PDB entry 5NXH | X-ray diffraction, 2.89 A resolution | chains A and C of the 3 polymer chains in the assembly

== Chain A (and C) ==
Molecule: Long-tail fiber proximal subunit
Organism: Enterobacteria phage T4
Notes: chain C of this document is another copy of the same molecule, construct and numbering; everything in this record applies to it too
UniProtKB: P18771 (FIBP_BPT4); numbering as in UniProt (aligned over 726-1289)
Amino-acid sequence (564 residues; row label = number of the first residue in the row):
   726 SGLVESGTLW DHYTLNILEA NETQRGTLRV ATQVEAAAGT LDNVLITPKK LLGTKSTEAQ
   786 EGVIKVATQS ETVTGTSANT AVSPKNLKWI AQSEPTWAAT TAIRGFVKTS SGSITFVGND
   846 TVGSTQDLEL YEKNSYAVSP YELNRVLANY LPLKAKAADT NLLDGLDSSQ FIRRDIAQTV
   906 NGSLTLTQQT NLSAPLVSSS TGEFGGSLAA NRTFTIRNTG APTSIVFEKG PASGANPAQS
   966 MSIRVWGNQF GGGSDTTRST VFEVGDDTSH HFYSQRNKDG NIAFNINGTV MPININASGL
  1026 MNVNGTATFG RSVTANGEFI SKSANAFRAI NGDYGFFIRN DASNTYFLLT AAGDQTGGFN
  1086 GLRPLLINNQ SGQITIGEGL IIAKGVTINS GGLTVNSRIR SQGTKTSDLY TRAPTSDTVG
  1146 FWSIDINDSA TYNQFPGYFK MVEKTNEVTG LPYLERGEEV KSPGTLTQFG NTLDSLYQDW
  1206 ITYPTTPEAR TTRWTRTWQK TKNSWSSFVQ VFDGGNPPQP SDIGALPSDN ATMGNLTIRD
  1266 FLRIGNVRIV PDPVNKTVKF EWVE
Unresolved in the structure: 726-743

== Chain A / chain C interface ==
Residue-residue contacts (629; chain A residue first):
  Ala-745(A) / Leu-753(C)
  Asn-746(A) / Arg-754(C)
  Asn-746(A) / Val-755(C)  hydrogen bond (backbone-backbone)
  Glu-747(A) / Arg-754(C)
  Glu-747(A) / Val-755(C)
  Glu-747(A) / Ala-756(C)
  Glu-747(A) / Thr-757(C)
  Glu-747(A) / Lys-775(C)  salt bridge
  Thr-748(A) / Arg-754(C)
  Gln-749(A) / Arg-754(C)
  Arg-750(A) / Glu-744(C)
  Arg-750(A) / Thr-752(C)
  Arg-750(A) / Leu-753(C)
  Arg-750(A) / Arg-754(C)
  Gly-751(A) / Thr-752(C)  hydrogen bond (backbone-side chain)
  Gly-751(A) / Leu-753(C)  hydrogen bond (backbone-backbone)
  Thr-752(A) / Thr-752(C)
  Leu-753(A) / Leu-770(C)  hydrophobic
  Glu-760(A) / Pro-773(C)
  Ala-761(A) / Pro-773(C)  hydrophobic
  Ala-762(A) / Leu-777(C)
  Ala-763(A) / Leu-777(C)
  Gly-764(A) / Pro-773(C)
  Gly-764(A) / Lys-774(C)
  Gly-764(A) / Leu-777(C)
  Thr-765(A) / Lys-774(C)
  Leu-766(A) / Thr-772(C)
  Leu-766(A) / Pro-773(C)
  Leu-766(A) / Lys-774(C)  hydrogen bond (backbone-backbone)
  Asp-767(A) / Thr-772(C)  hydrogen bond (backbone-side chain)
  Asp-767(A) / Lys-774(C)
  Asp-767(A) / Lys-775(C)
  Asn-768(A) / Thr-772(C)
  Val-769(A) / Thr-772(C)  hydrogen bond (backbone-side chain)
  Val-769(A) / Pro-773(C)
  Leu-770(A) / Leu-770(C)  hydrophobic
  Ile-771(A) / Ile-771(C)  hydrogen bond (backbone-backbone)
  Ile-771(A) / Thr-772(C)
  Ile-771(A) / Pro-773(C)
  Ile-771(A) / Leu-776(C)  hydrophobic
  Leu-776(A) / Leu-776(C)  hydrophobic
  Ser-781(A) / Ile-789(C)  hydrogen bond (side chain-backbone)
  Ser-781(A) / Lys-790(C)
  Ser-781(A) / Val-791(C)  hydrogen bond (side chain-backbone)
  Thr-782(A) / Lys-790(C)
  Thr-782(A) / Val-791(C)  hydrogen bond (backbone-backbone)
  Glu-783(A) / Lys-790(C)  hydrogen bond (backbone-side chain)
  Glu-783(A) / Val-791(C)
  Glu-783(A) / Thr-793(C)
  Ala-784(A) / Lys-790(C)
  Gln-785(A) / Lys-790(C)
  Glu-786(A) / Leu-777(C)
  Glu-786(A) / Lys-780(C)  salt bridge
  Glu-786(A) / Val-788(C)
  Glu-786(A) / Ile-789(C)
  Glu-786(A) / Lys-790(C)
  Gly-787(A) / Val-788(C)
  Gly-787(A) / Ile-789(C)  hydrogen bond (backbone-backbone)
  Ala-792(A) / Pro-809(C)  hydrophobic
  Glu-796(A) / Pro-809(C)
  Thr-797(A) / Pro-809(C)
  Thr-799(A) / Lys-813(C)
  Gly-800(A) / Pro-809(C)
  Gly-800(A) / Lys-810(C)
  Gly-800(A) / Lys-813(C)
  Ser-802(A) / Ser-808(C)
  Ser-802(A) / Pro-809(C)
  Ser-802(A) / Lys-810(C)  hydrogen bond (backbone-backbone)
  Ala-803(A) / Val-791(C)
  Ala-803(A) / Lys-810(C)
  Thr-805(A) / Ser-808(C)
  Thr-805(A) / Pro-809(C)
  Ala-806(A) / Val-807(C)
  Val-807(A) / Val-807(C)  hydrogen bond (backbone-backbone)
  Val-807(A) / Ser-808(C)
  Val-807(A) / Pro-809(C)
  Leu-812(A) / Leu-812(C)  hydrophobic
  Trp-822(A) / Leu-812(C)
  Trp-822(A) / Lys-813(C)
  Trp-822(A) / Ala-816(C)  hydrophobic
  Trp-822(A) / Gln-817(C)
  Ala-824(A) / Val-832(C)
  Ala-824(A) / Thr-834(C)
  Thr-825(A) / Lys-833(C)
  Thr-825(A) / Thr-834(C)  hydrogen bond (backbone-backbone)
  Thr-826(A) / Lys-833(C)
  Thr-826(A) / Thr-834(C)  hydrogen bond (backbone-side chain)
  Thr-826(A) / Ser-835(C)
  Ala-827(A) / Lys-833(C)
  Ile-828(A) / Gln-817(C)
  Ile-828(A) / Lys-833(C)
  Arg-829(A) / Ile-815(C)  hydrogen bond (side chain-backbone)
  Arg-829(A) / Ala-816(C)  hydrogen bond (side chain-backbone)
  Arg-829(A) / Gln-817(C)
  Arg-829(A) / Ser-818(C)
  Arg-829(A) / Glu-819(C)  hydrogen bond (side chain-backbone)
  Arg-829(A) / Ala-823(C)
  Arg-829(A) / Phe-831(C)
  Arg-829(A) / Val-832(C)
  Arg-829(A) / Lys-833(C)
  Gly-830(A) / Phe-831(C)
  Gly-830(A) / Val-832(C)  hydrogen bond (backbone-backbone)
  Phe-831(A) / Phe-831(C)  hydrophobic
  Val-832(A) / Val-832(C)  hydrophobic
  Ser-835(A) / Pro-865(C)
  Ile-839(A) / Pro-865(C)
  Thr-840(A) / Pro-865(C)
  Thr-840(A) / Asn-869(C)  hydrogen bond (backbone-side chain)
  Phe-841(A) / Asn-869(C)
  Asp-845(A) / Pro-877(C)
  Asp-845(A) / Leu-878(C)  hydrogen bond (backbone-backbone)
  Asp-845(A) / Lys-879(C)  hydrogen bond (backbone-backbone)
  Thr-846(A) / Pro-877(C)
  Thr-846(A) / Lys-879(C)
  Thr-846(A) / Ala-880(C)
  Val-847(A) / Pro-877(C)
  Gly-848(A) / Pro-877(C)
  Ser-849(A) / Asn-869(C)
  Leu-853(A) / Tyr-866(C)
  Leu-853(A) / Asn-869(C)
  Leu-853(A) / Arg-870(C)
  Glu-854(A) / Tyr-866(C)  hydrogen bond
  Tyr-856(A) / Tyr-866(C)  hydrophobic
  Tyr-856(A) / Asn-869(C)
  Glu-857(A) / Ser-864(C)
  Glu-857(A) / Pro-865(C)
  Glu-857(A) / Tyr-866(C)  hydrogen bond (backbone-backbone)
  Lys-858(A) / Thr-834(C)  hydrogen bond (backbone-side chain)
  Lys-858(A) / Ser-864(C)  hydrogen bond (backbone-side chain)
  Lys-858(A) / Tyr-866(C)
  Asn-859(A) / Thr-834(C)
  Tyr-861(A) / Thr-834(C)
  Tyr-861(A) / Ser-864(C)
  Tyr-861(A) / Pro-865(C)
  Ala-862(A) / Ala-862(C)  hydrophobic
  Ala-862(A) / Val-863(C)
  Val-863(A) / Val-863(C)  hydrogen bond (backbone-backbone)
  Val-863(A) / Ser-864(C)
  Val-863(A) / Pro-865(C)
  Val-871(A) / Leu-872(C)  hydrophobic
  Leu-872(A) / Leu-872(C)  hydrophobic
  Ala-873(A) / Leu-878(C)
  Asn-874(A) / Pro-877(C)
  Asn-874(A) / Leu-878(C)  hydrogen bond (backbone-backbone)
  Tyr-875(A) / Leu-872(C)
  Tyr-875(A) / Tyr-875(C)
  Tyr-875(A) / Leu-876(C)
  Tyr-875(A) / Pro-877(C)
  Tyr-875(A) / Leu-878(C)
  Leu-876(A) / Leu-876(C)  hydrogen bond (backbone-backbone)
  Leu-876(A) / Pro-877(C)
  Leu-876(A) / Leu-878(C)
  Ala-883(A) / Lys-879(C)
  Asp-884(A) / Ala-880(C)
  Asp-884(A) / Lys-881(C)  salt bridge
  Asp-884(A) / Ala-882(C)  hydrogen bond (backbone-backbone)
  Thr-885(A) / Ala-882(C)
  Thr-885(A) / Ala-883(C)
  Thr-885(A) / Asp-884(C)  hydrogen bond (side chain-backbone)
  Thr-885(A) / Thr-885(C)
  Asn-886(A) / Ala-882(C)  hydrogen bond (backbone-backbone)
  Leu-887(A) / Ala-883(C)
  Leu-887(A) / Asp-884(C)
  Leu-887(A) / Thr-885(C)  hydrogen bond (backbone-backbone)
  Leu-888(A) / Asp-884(C)
  Leu-888(A) / Thr-885(C)
  Leu-888(A) / Asn-886(C)
  Leu-888(A) / Leu-887(C)
  Leu-888(A) / Leu-888(C)
  Asp-889(A) / Asp-884(C)
  Asp-889(A) / Thr-885(C)  hydrogen bond (backbone-backbone)
  Asp-889(A) / Asn-886(C)
  Asp-889(A) / Asp-892(C)
  Asp-889(A) / Ser-893(C)  hydrogen bond
  Gly-890(A) / Asp-884(C)  hydrogen bond (backbone-side chain)
  Ser-894(A) / Arg-899(C)  hydrogen bond (backbone-side chain)
  Gln-895(A) / Arg-898(C)  hydrogen bond (backbone-side chain)
  Gln-895(A) / Arg-899(C)  hydrogen bond (backbone-backbone)
  Gln-895(A) / Asp-900(C)
  Phe-896(A) / Ser-893(C)
  Phe-896(A) / Phe-896(C)  hydrophobic
  Phe-896(A) / Ile-897(C)
  Phe-896(A) / Arg-899(C)
  Ile-897(A) / Ile-897(C)  hydrogen bond (backbone-backbone)
  Ile-897(A) / Arg-898(C)
  Ile-897(A) / Arg-899(C)
  Gln-903(A) / Arg-899(C)  hydrogen bond
  Thr-904(A) / Arg-899(C)  hydrogen bond (backbone-side chain)
  Val-905(A) / Arg-899(C)
  Asn-906(A) / Arg-899(C)  hydrogen bond (backbone-backbone)
  Gly-907(A) / Arg-899(C)
  Gly-907(A) / Ile-901(C)
  Ser-908(A) / Ala-902(C)
  Ser-908(A) / Gln-903(C)  hydrogen bond (backbone-backbone)
  Leu-909(A) / Ile-897(C)  hydrophobic
  Leu-909(A) / Gln-903(C)
  Thr-910(A) / Gln-903(C)  hydrogen bond (backbone-backbone)
  Thr-910(A) / Thr-904(C)
  Thr-910(A) / Val-905(C)  hydrogen bond (backbone-backbone)
  Leu-911(A) / Val-905(C)
  Leu-911(A) / Leu-909(C)  hydrophobic
  Thr-912(A) / Thr-904(C)
  Thr-912(A) / Val-905(C)  hydrogen bond (side chain-backbone)
  Thr-912(A) / Asn-906(C)
  Gln-913(A) / Asn-906(C)
  Gln-913(A) / Gly-907(C)
  Gln-913(A) / Ser-908(C)
  Gln-914(A) / Ser-908(C)
  Gln-914(A) / Leu-909(C)
  Thr-915(A) / Leu-909(C)
  Asn-916(A) / Leu-909(C)  hydrogen bond (backbone-backbone)
  Asn-916(A) / Thr-910(C)
  Asn-916(A) / Leu-911(C)  hydrogen bond (backbone-backbone)
  Leu-917(A) / Leu-911(C)
  Ser-918(A) / Leu-911(C)  hydrogen bond (backbone-backbone)
  Ser-918(A) / Thr-912(C)
  Ala-919(A) / Thr-912(C)
  Ala-919(A) / Gln-913(C)
  Ala-919(A) / Gln-914(C)
  Pro-920(A) / Gln-914(C)
  Pro-920(A) / Thr-915(C)  hydrogen bond (backbone-backbone)
  Leu-921(A) / Thr-915(C)
  Leu-921(A) / Leu-917(C)  hydrophobic
  Leu-921(A) / Phe-929(C)  hydrophobic
  Val-922(A) / Gln-914(C)
  Val-922(A) / Thr-915(C)  hydrogen bond (backbone-backbone)
  Val-922(A) / Asn-916(C)
  Val-922(A) / Leu-917(C)  hydrogen bond (backbone-backbone)
  Ser-923(A) / Leu-917(C)
  Ser-924(A) / Leu-917(C)  hydrogen bond (backbone-backbone)
  Ser-924(A) / Ser-918(C)
  Ser-925(A) / Ala-919(C)
  Ser-925(A) / Pro-920(C)
  Thr-926(A) / Pro-920(C)
  Thr-926(A) / Leu-921(C)  hydrogen bond (backbone-backbone)
  Gly-927(A) / Leu-921(C)
  Glu-928(A) / Leu-921(C)  hydrogen bond (backbone-backbone)
  Glu-928(A) / Val-922(C)
  Glu-928(A) / Ser-923(C)  hydrogen bond (backbone-backbone)
  Glu-928(A) / Arg-942(C)  salt bridge
  Phe-929(A) / Ser-923(C)
  Phe-929(A) / Ser-925(C)
  Phe-929(A) / Thr-926(C)
  Phe-929(A) / Gly-927(C)
  Gly-930(A) / Ser-923(C)  hydrogen bond (backbone-backbone)
  Gly-930(A) / Ser-924(C)
  Gly-931(A) / Ser-925(C)  hydrogen bond (backbone-backbone)
  Ser-932(A) / Thr-926(C)
  Ser-932(A) / Gly-927(C)
  Leu-933(A) / Gly-927(C)
  Leu-933(A) / Leu-933(C)  hydrophobic
  Ala-934(A) / Gly-927(C)  hydrogen bond (backbone-backbone)
  Ala-934(A) / Glu-928(C)
  Ala-934(A) / Phe-929(C)  hydrogen bond (backbone-backbone)
  Ala-935(A) / Phe-929(C)
  Ala-935(A) / Leu-933(C)  hydrophobic
  Asn-936(A) / Phe-929(C)  hydrogen bond (backbone-backbone)
  Asn-936(A) / Gly-930(C)
  Asn-936(A) / Gly-931(C)  hydrogen bond (backbone-backbone)
  Asn-936(A) / Ser-932(C)
  Thr-938(A) / Ser-932(C)
  Thr-938(A) / Leu-933(C)  hydrogen bond (backbone-backbone)
  Phe-939(A) / Leu-933(C)
  Phe-939(A) / Phe-939(C)  hydrophobic
  Thr-940(A) / Leu-933(C)  hydrogen bond (backbone-backbone)
  Thr-940(A) / Ala-934(C)
  Thr-940(A) / Ala-935(C)  hydrogen bond (backbone-backbone)
  Ile-941(A) / Ala-935(C)
  Ile-941(A) / Arg-937(C)
  Arg-942(A) / Ala-934(C)
  Arg-942(A) / Ala-935(C)  hydrogen bond (backbone-backbone)
  Arg-942(A) / Asn-936(C)
  Arg-942(A) / Arg-937(C)  hydrogen bond (backbone-backbone)
  Thr-944(A) / Asn-936(C)  hydrogen bond
  Thr-944(A) / Arg-937(C)
  Ala-946(A) / Arg-937(C)
  Pro-947(A) / Arg-937(C)
  Thr-948(A) / Arg-937(C)
  Ser-949(A) / Arg-937(C)  hydrogen bond (backbone-backbone)
  Ser-949(A) / Thr-938(C)
  Ser-949(A) / Phe-939(C)  hydrogen bond (backbone-backbone)
  Ile-950(A) / Phe-939(C)
  Ile-950(A) / Ile-950(C)  hydrophobic
  Val-951(A) / Phe-939(C)  hydrogen bond (backbone-backbone)
  Val-951(A) / Thr-940(C)
  Val-951(A) / Ile-941(C)  hydrogen bond (backbone-backbone)
  Phe-952(A) / Thr-948(C)
  Phe-952(A) / Ile-950(C)  hydrophobic
  Phe-952(A) / Ile-968(C)  hydrophobic
  Phe-952(A) / Val-970(C)  hydrophobic
  Glu-953(A) / Thr-940(C)
  Glu-953(A) / Ile-941(C)  hydrogen bond (backbone-backbone)
  Glu-953(A) / Arg-942(C)  salt bridge
  Glu-953(A) / Asn-943(C)  hydrogen bond (backbone-side chain)
  Glu-953(A) / Thr-948(C)
  Lys-954(A) / Asn-943(C)  hydrogen bond (backbone-side chain)
  Gly-955(A) / Asn-943(C)
  Pro-956(A) / Asn-943(C)
  Pro-956(A) / Gly-945(C)
  Ala-957(A) / Phe-975(C)
  Ser-958(A) / Phe-975(C)
  Gly-959(A) / Phe-975(C)  hydrogen bond (backbone-backbone)
  Gly-959(A) / Gly-976(C)  hydrogen bond (backbone-backbone)
  Ala-960(A) / Pro-947(C)
  Ala-960(A) / Trp-971(C)
  Ala-960(A) / Gly-972(C)  hydrogen bond (backbone-backbone)
  Asn-961(A) / Asn-943(C)  hydrogen bond
  Asn-961(A) / Gly-945(C)
  Asn-961(A) / Ala-946(C)
  Asn-961(A) / Pro-947(C)
  Asn-961(A) / Gly-972(C)
  Asn-961(A) / Phe-975(C)
  Pro-962(A) / Val-970(C)  hydrophobic
  Pro-962(A) / Trp-971(C)
  Pro-962(A) / Gly-972(C)
  Pro-962(A) / Phe-975(C)
  Pro-962(A) / Ser-984(C)
  Ala-963(A) / Gln-974(C)
  Ala-963(A) / Phe-975(C)  hydrophobic
  Ala-963(A) / Ser-984(C)  hydrogen bond (backbone-backbone)
  Ala-963(A) / Thr-985(C)
  Gln-964(A) / Thr-985(C)
  Gln-964(A) / Arg-1001(C)  hydrogen bond
  Met-966(A) / Val-970(C)  hydrophobic
  Met-966(A) / Thr-985(C)
  Met-966(A) / Val-986(C)
  Met-966(A) / Phe-987(C)
  Ile-968(A) / Phe-987(C)  hydrophobic
  Val-989(A) / Phe-987(C)  hydrophobic
  Asp-991(A) / Arg-1001(C)  salt bridge
  Thr-993(A) / Arg-1001(C)
  Ser-994(A) / Arg-1001(C)  hydrogen bond
  Ser-994(A) / Ile-1007(C)
  His-995(A) / Ile-1007(C)
  His-996(A) / Ser-999(C)  hydrogen bond
  His-996(A) / Gln-1000(C)
  His-996(A) / Arg-1001(C)
  His-996(A) / Ile-1007(C)
  Phe-997(A) / Ser-999(C)
  Phe-997(A) / Phe-1009(C)  hydrophobic
  Phe-1009(A) / Phe-1009(C)  hydrophobic
  Ile-1011(A) / Phe-1009(C)  hydrophobic
  Asn-1012(A) / Ile-1007(C)
  Gly-1013(A) / Ile-1007(C)
  Thr-1014(A) / Ile-1007(C)  hydrogen bond (backbone-backbone)
  Thr-1014(A) / Ala-1008(C)
  Thr-1014(A) / Phe-1009(C)  hydrogen bond (backbone-backbone)
  Val-1015(A) / Phe-1009(C)
  Met-1016(A) / Phe-1009(C)  hydrogen bond (backbone-backbone)
  Met-1016(A) / Asn-1010(C)
  Met-1016(A) / Ile-1011(C)  hydrogen bond (backbone-backbone)
  Pro-1017(A) / Ile-1011(C)
  Pro-1017(A) / Gly-1013(C)
  Pro-1017(A) / Val-1015(C)  hydrophobic
  Ile-1018(A) / Ile-1011(C)
  Ile-1018(A) / Asn-1012(C)
  Ile-1018(A) / Gly-1013(C)  hydrogen bond (backbone-backbone)
  Asn-1019(A) / Gly-1013(C)  hydrogen bond (backbone-backbone)
  Asn-1019(A) / Thr-1014(C)
  Asn-1019(A) / Val-1015(C)  hydrogen bond (backbone-backbone)
  Ile-1020(A) / Val-1015(C)
  Ile-1020(A) / Ile-1020(C)  hydrophobic
  Asn-1021(A) / Val-1015(C)  hydrogen bond (backbone-backbone)
  Asn-1021(A) / Met-1016(C)
  Asn-1021(A) / Pro-1017(C)
  Ala-1022(A) / Pro-1017(C)
  Ala-1022(A) / Ile-1018(C)
  Ser-1023(A) / Pro-1017(C)  hydrogen bond (backbone-backbone)
  Ser-1023(A) / Ile-1018(C)
  Gly-1024(A) / Ile-1018(C)  hydrogen bond (backbone-backbone)
  Gly-1024(A) / Asn-1019(C)
  Leu-1025(A) / Ile-1018(C)
  Leu-1025(A) / Asn-1019(C)  hydrogen bond (backbone-side chain)
  Leu-1025(A) / Ile-1020(C)  hydrogen bond (backbone-backbone)
  Met-1026(A) / Ile-1020(C)
  Met-1026(A) / Met-1026(C)  hydrophobic
  Asn-1027(A) / Ile-1020(C)  hydrogen bond (backbone-backbone)
  Asn-1027(A) / Asn-1021(C)  hydrogen bond
  Asn-1027(A) / Ala-1022(C)  hydrogen bond (backbone-backbone)
  Val-1028(A) / Ala-1022(C)
  Val-1028(A) / Gly-1024(C)
  Val-1028(A) / Met-1026(C)  hydrophobic
  Asn-1029(A) / Ala-1022(C)  hydrogen bond (backbone-backbone)
  Asn-1029(A) / Ser-1023(C)
  Gly-1030(A) / Gly-1024(C)  hydrogen bond (backbone-backbone)
  Thr-1031(A) / Leu-1025(C)
  Thr-1031(A) / Met-1026(C)
  Ala-1032(A) / Met-1026(C)
  Thr-1033(A) / Met-1026(C)  hydrogen bond (backbone-backbone)
  Thr-1033(A) / Asn-1027(C)  hydrogen bond
  Thr-1033(A) / Val-1028(C)  hydrogen bond (backbone-backbone)
  Phe-1034(A) / Met-1026(C)  hydrophobic
  Phe-1034(A) / Val-1028(C)
  Phe-1034(A) / Ala-1032(C)  hydrophobic
  Gly-1035(A) / Val-1028(C)  hydrogen bond (backbone-backbone)
  Gly-1035(A) / Asn-1029(C)
  Arg-1036(A) / Asn-1029(C)
  Arg-1036(A) / Gly-1030(C)
  Arg-1036(A) / Thr-1031(C)
  Ser-1037(A) / Thr-1031(C)
  Ser-1037(A) / Ala-1032(C)  hydrogen bond (backbone-backbone)
  Val-1038(A) / Ala-1032(C)
  Val-1038(A) / Phe-1034(C)  hydrophobic
  Thr-1039(A) / Ala-1032(C)  hydrogen bond (backbone-backbone)
  Thr-1039(A) / Thr-1033(C)
  Thr-1039(A) / Phe-1034(C)  hydrogen bond (backbone-backbone)
  Ala-1040(A) / Phe-1034(C)
  Asn-1041(A) / Phe-1034(C)  hydrogen bond (backbone-backbone)
  Asn-1041(A) / Gly-1035(C)
  Gly-1042(A) / Arg-1036(C)  hydrogen bond (backbone-backbone)
  Gly-1042(A) / Ser-1037(C)
  Glu-1043(A) / Ser-1037(C)
  Glu-1043(A) / Val-1038(C)  hydrogen bond (backbone-backbone)
  Phe-1044(A) / Val-1038(C)
  Phe-1044(A) / Phe-1044(C)  hydrophobic
  Ile-1045(A) / Val-1038(C)  hydrogen bond (backbone-backbone)
  Ile-1045(A) / Thr-1039(C)
  Ile-1045(A) / Ala-1040(C)  hydrogen bond (backbone-backbone)
  Ile-1045(A) / Phe-1044(C)
  Ser-1046(A) / Ala-1040(C)
  Ser-1046(A) / Gly-1042(C)  hydrogen bond (side chain-backbone)
  Ser-1046(A) / Phe-1044(C)
  Lys-1047(A) / Ala-1040(C)  hydrogen bond (backbone-backbone)
  Lys-1047(A) / Asn-1041(C)
  Ser-1048(A) / Asn-1041(C)
  Ser-1048(A) / Gly-1042(C)
  Ser-1048(A) / Glu-1043(C)
  Asn-1050(A) / Glu-1043(C)
  Ala-1051(A) / Glu-1043(C)
  Ala-1051(A) / Phe-1044(C)  hydrogen bond (backbone-backbone)
  Phe-1052(A) / Phe-1044(C)
  Phe-1052(A) / Phe-1052(C)  hydrophobic
  Arg-1053(A) / Glu-1043(C)  salt bridge
  Arg-1053(A) / Phe-1044(C)  hydrogen bond (backbone-backbone)
  Arg-1053(A) / Ile-1045(C)
  Arg-1053(A) / Ser-1046(C)  hydrogen bond (backbone-backbone)
  Arg-1053(A) / Phe-1052(C)
  Ala-1054(A) / Ser-1046(C)
  Ala-1054(A) / Ala-1051(C)  hydrophobic
  Ala-1054(A) / Asn-1065(C)  hydrogen bond (backbone-side chain)
  Ile-1055(A) / Ile-1045(C)  hydrophobic
  Ile-1055(A) / Ser-1046(C)  hydrogen bond (backbone-backbone)
  Ile-1055(A) / Lys-1047(C)
  Ile-1055(A) / Ser-1048(C)
  Ile-1055(A) / Asn-1065(C)
  Asn-1056(A) / Ala-1049(C)
  Asn-1056(A) / Asn-1065(C)  hydrogen bond (side chain-backbone)
  Asn-1056(A) / Asp-1066(C)
  Asn-1056(A) / Ala-1067(C)
  Tyr-1059(A) / Asn-1065(C)  hydrogen bond (backbone-side chain)
  Tyr-1059(A) / Ala-1067(C)
  Tyr-1059(A) / Asn-1094(C)
  Tyr-1059(A) / Gln-1095(C)
  Phe-1061(A) / Thr-1070(C)
  Phe-1061(A) / Ile-1092(C)  hydrophobic
  Phe-1072(A) / Phe-1072(C)  hydrophobic
  Leu-1074(A) / Asn-1093(C)
  Leu-1074(A) / Asn-1094(C)
  Leu-1087(A) / Gln-1095(C)
  Leu-1087(A) / Ser-1096(C)
  Leu-1087(A) / Gly-1097(C)
  Pro-1089(A) / Ile-1092(C)  hydrophobic
  Pro-1089(A) / Gly-1097(C)
  Pro-1089(A) / Ile-1099(C)
  Leu-1090(A) / Ile-1099(C)  hydrophobic
  Glu-1103(A) / Ser-1096(C)
  Glu-1103(A) / Gly-1097(C)
  Glu-1103(A) / Gln-1098(C)
  Gly-1104(A) / Gln-1098(C)
  Gly-1104(A) / Ile-1099(C)  hydrogen bond (backbone-backbone)
  Leu-1105(A) / Ile-1099(C)
  Leu-1105(A) / Ile-1101(C)  hydrophobic
  Ile-1106(A) / Gln-1098(C)
  Ile-1106(A) / Ile-1099(C)  hydrogen bond (backbone-backbone)
  Ile-1106(A) / Thr-1100(C)
  Ile-1106(A) / Ile-1101(C)  hydrogen bond (backbone-backbone)
  Ile-1107(A) / Ile-1101(C)
  Ile-1107(A) / Leu-1105(C)  hydrophobic
  Ala-1108(A) / Ile-1101(C)  hydrogen bond (backbone-backbone)
  Ala-1108(A) / Gly-1102(C)
  Ala-1108(A) / Glu-1103(C)
  Ala-1108(A) / Gly-1104(C)  hydrogen bond (backbone-backbone)
  Lys-1109(A) / Gly-1102(C)
  Lys-1109(A) / Glu-1103(C)  salt bridge
  Lys-1109(A) / Gly-1104(C)
  Gly-1110(A) / Gly-1104(C)
  Gly-1110(A) / Leu-1105(C)  hydrogen bond (backbone-backbone)
  Val-1111(A) / Leu-1105(C)
  Val-1111(A) / Ile-1107(C)  hydrophobic
  Thr-1112(A) / Leu-1105(C)  hydrogen bond (backbone-backbone)
  Thr-1112(A) / Ile-1106(C)
  Thr-1112(A) / Ile-1107(C)  hydrogen bond (backbone-backbone)
  Ile-1113(A) / Ile-1107(C)
  Ile-1113(A) / Val-1111(C)  hydrophobic
  Asn-1114(A) / Ile-1106(C)
  Asn-1114(A) / Ile-1107(C)  hydrogen bond (backbone-backbone)
  Ser-1115(A) / Ala-1108(C)
  Ser-1115(A) / Lys-1109(C)  hydrogen bond (side chain-backbone)
  Ser-1115(A) / Gly-1110(C)  hydrogen bond (backbone-backbone)
  Gly-1116(A) / Gly-1110(C)
  Gly-1117(A) / Gly-1110(C)
  Gly-1117(A) / Val-1111(C)  hydrogen bond (backbone-backbone)
  Leu-1118(A) / Val-1111(C)  hydrophobic
  Leu-1118(A) / Leu-1118(C)  hydrophobic
  Thr-1119(A) / Val-1111(C)  hydrogen bond (backbone-backbone)
  Thr-1119(A) / Thr-1112(C)
  Thr-1119(A) / Ile-1113(C)  hydrogen bond (backbone-backbone)
  Val-1120(A) / Ile-1113(C)
  Val-1120(A) / Gly-1117(C)
  Asn-1121(A) / Ile-1113(C)  hydrogen bond (backbone-backbone)
  Asn-1121(A) / Asn-1114(C)
  Asn-1121(A) / Ser-1115(C)
  Asn-1121(A) / Gly-1116(C)  hydrogen bond (backbone-backbone)
  Asn-1121(A) / Gly-1117(C)  hydrogen bond (backbone-backbone)
  Ser-1122(A) / Gly-1117(C)
  Arg-1123(A) / Gly-1117(C)
  Arg-1123(A) / Leu-1118(C)  hydrogen bond (backbone-backbone)
  Ile-1124(A) / Leu-1118(C)
  Ile-1124(A) / Ile-1124(C)  hydrophobic
  Arg-1125(A) / Leu-1118(C)  hydrogen bond (backbone-backbone)
  Arg-1125(A) / Thr-1119(C)  hydrogen bond
  Arg-1125(A) / Val-1120(C)  hydrogen bond (backbone-backbone)
  Ser-1126(A) / Val-1120(C)
  Ser-1126(A) / Arg-1123(C)
  Ser-1126(A) / Ile-1124(C)
  Gln-1127(A) / Thr-1119(C)
  Gln-1127(A) / Val-1120(C)  hydrogen bond (backbone-backbone)
  Gln-1127(A) / Asn-1121(C)
  Gln-1127(A) / Ser-1122(C)
  Gly-1128(A) / Ser-1122(C)
  Thr-1129(A) / Ser-1122(C)
  Ser-1141(A) / Arg-1123(C)  hydrogen bond (backbone-side chain)
  Asp-1142(A) / Arg-1123(C)  hydrogen bond (backbone-side chain)
  Val-1144(A) / Arg-1123(C)  hydrogen bond (backbone-side chain)
  Gly-1145(A) / Ile-1124(C)
  Phe-1146(A) / Arg-1123(C)
  Phe-1146(A) / Ile-1124(C)  hydrogen bond (backbone-backbone)
  Phe-1146(A) / Phe-1146(C)  hydrophobic
  Trp-1147(A) / Ser-1122(C)
  Trp-1147(A) / Arg-1123(C)
  Phe-1194(A) / Phe-1194(C)  hydrophobic
  Asn-1196(A) / Arg-1125(C)
  Asn-1196(A) / Ser-1126(C)  hydrogen bond (side chain-backbone)
  Asn-1196(A) / Gln-1127(C)
  Asn-1196(A) / Ser-1148(C)  hydrogen bond (side chain-backbone)
  Thr-1197(A) / Asp-1150(C)
  Asp-1199(A) / Asp-1150(C)
  Asp-1199(A) / Tyr-1208(C)  hydrogen bond
  Ser-1200(A) / Asp-1150(C)
  Ser-1200(A) / Thr-1190(C)  hydrogen bond
  Ser-1200(A) / Tyr-1208(C)
  Leu-1201(A) / Thr-1190(C)
  Tyr-1202(A) / Thr-1190(C)
  Tyr-1202(A) / Thr-1192(C)  hydrogen bond
  Tyr-1202(A) / Ile-1206(C)
  Tyr-1202(A) / Arg-1218(C)
  Gln-1203(A) / Arg-1218(C)  hydrogen bond (backbone-side chain)
  Asp-1204(A) / Arg-1218(C)  salt bridge
  Thr-1220(A) / Arg-1218(C)
  Arg-1221(A) / Arg-1218(C)
  Thr-1222(A) / Ile-1206(C)
  Thr-1222(A) / Thr-1207(C)
  Thr-1222(A) / Thr-1216(C)  hydrogen bond
  Gln-1224(A) / Pro-1209(C)
  Thr-1226(A) / Pro-1209(C)
  Thr-1226(A) / Thr-1210(C)
  Lys-1227(A) / Pro-1212(C)  hydrogen bond (side chain-backbone)
  Val-1234(A) / Asp-1238(C)
  Val-1234(A) / Gly-1239(C)
  Val-1234(A) / Gly-1240(C)
  Gln-1235(A) / Asp-1238(C)
  Gln-1235(A) / Gly-1239(C)  hydrogen bond (backbone-backbone)
  Phe-1237(A) / Phe-1237(C)  hydrogen bond (backbone-backbone)
  Phe-1237(A) / Asp-1238(C)
  Phe-1237(A) / Gly-1239(C)
  Ser-1246(A) / Pro-1177(C)
  Ser-1246(A) / Tyr-1178(C)
  Asp-1247(A) / Tyr-1178(C)
  Asp-1247(A) / Leu-1179(C)
  Ile-1248(A) / Tyr-1178(C)
  Ile-1248(A) / Pro-1243(C)
  Ile-1248(A) / Pro-1245(C)
  Gly-1249(A) / Tyr-1178(C)
  Gly-1249(A) / Pro-1245(C)
  Gly-1249(A) / Pro-1252(C)
  Gly-1249(A) / Ser-1253(C)  hydrogen bond (backbone-backbone)
  Ala-1250(A) / Leu-1251(C)
  Ala-1250(A) / Ser-1253(C)
  Leu-1251(A) / Leu-1251(C)  hydrogen bond (backbone-backbone)
  Leu-1251(A) / Pro-1252(C)
  Leu-1251(A) / Ser-1253(C)
  Thr-1257(A) / Val-1173(C)
  Met-1258(A) / Val-1173(C)
  Met-1258(A) / Ser-1253(C)
  Gly-1259(A) / Glu-1172(C)
  Gly-1259(A) / Val-1173(C)
  Asn-1260(A) / Glu-1172(C)
  Asn-1260(A) / Asn-1255(C)  hydrogen bond
  Asn-1260(A) / Ala-1256(C)
  Leu-1261(A) / Ala-1256(C)
  Leu-1261(A) / Met-1258(C)  hydrophobic
  Leu-1261(A) / Leu-1261(C)  hydrophobic
  Thr-1262(A) / Ala-1256(C)  hydrogen bond (backbone-backbone)
  Thr-1262(A) / Thr-1257(C)
  Thr-1262(A) / Met-1258(C)  hydrogen bond (backbone-backbone)
  Ile-1263(A) / Met-1258(C)
  Ile-1263(A) / Gly-1259(C)
  Arg-1264(A) / Thr-1257(C)
  Arg-1264(A) / Met-1258(C)  hydrogen bond (backbone-backbone)
  Arg-1264(A) / Gly-1259(C)
  Asp-1265(A) / Gly-1259(C)  hydrogen bond (backbone-backbone)
  Phe-1266(A) / Gly-1259(C)  hydrogen bond (backbone-backbone)
  Phe-1266(A) / Asn-1260(C)
  Phe-1266(A) / Leu-1261(C)  hydrogen bond (backbone-backbone)
  Leu-1267(A) / Leu-1261(C)
  Leu-1267(A) / Ile-1263(C)  hydrophobic
  Leu-1267(A) / Leu-1267(C)  hydrophobic
  Arg-1268(A) / Leu-1261(C)  hydrogen bond (backbone-backbone)
  Arg-1268(A) / Thr-1262(C)
  Arg-1268(A) / Ile-1263(C)  hydrogen bond (backbone-backbone)
  Ile-1269(A) / Ile-1263(C)
  Ile-1269(A) / Leu-1267(C)  hydrophobic
  Ile-1269(A) / Ile-1274(C)  hydrophobic
  Gly-1270(A) / Ile-1263(C)  hydrogen bond (backbone-backbone)
  Val-1272(A) / Val-1283(C)  hydrophobic
  Phe-1285(A) / Val-1283(C)  hydrophobic
  Trp-1287(A) / Asp-1277(C)
  Trp-1287(A) / Lys-1281(C)
  Trp-1287(A) / Thr-1282(C)
Also at the interface, not in a pair above, chain A (302 interface residues in all): Ala-756, Thr-779, Val-788, Ile-789, Thr-801, Ile-815, Ser-860, Leu-868, Ala-882, Leu-891, Gly-1057, Phe-1062, Ile-1063, Ile-1101, Thr-1143, Val-1173, Gly-1195, Trp-1223, Ser-1231, Val-1236, Pro-1243
Also at the interface, not in a pair above, chain C (276 interface residues in all): Ala-806, Trp-822, Ser-836, Leu-868, Leu-891, Thr-944, Ser-949, Asn-973, Ile-1063, Ile-1149, Leu-1176, Thr-1211, Pro-1242, Ile-1248, Ala-1250, Arg-1264, Pro-1276, Pro-1278

== In short ==
302 residues of chain A face 276 of chain C across their interface; the contacts include 171 hydrogen bonds
and 9 salt bridges. Polar pairs include Glu-747(A)/Lys-775(C), Glu-786(A)/Lys-780(C) and
Asp-884(A)/Lys-881(C).
Chain A and chain C are both Long-tail fiber proximal subunit (Enterobacteria phage T4); the structure,
Crystal structure of the carboxy-terminal region of the bacteriophage T4 proximal long tail fibre protein gp34
..., was determined by X-ray diffraction, deposited together with 5NXF, 4UXF, 4UXG and 4UXE.
